8TK1 - chains A and C of the 8 polymer chains in the assembly; structure by electron microscopy, 2.98 A resolution.

Chain A (and C):
Name: Endonuclease GajA
Organism: Bacillus cereus
Notes: EC 3.1.-.-; chain C of this document is another copy of the same molecule, construct and numbering; everything in this record applies to it too
UniProt: J8H9C1 (GAJA_BACC6); residue numbers follow UniProt; this construct covers 1-578
Sequence (578 residues; numbered 1 to 578; the number before each row is that of its first residue):
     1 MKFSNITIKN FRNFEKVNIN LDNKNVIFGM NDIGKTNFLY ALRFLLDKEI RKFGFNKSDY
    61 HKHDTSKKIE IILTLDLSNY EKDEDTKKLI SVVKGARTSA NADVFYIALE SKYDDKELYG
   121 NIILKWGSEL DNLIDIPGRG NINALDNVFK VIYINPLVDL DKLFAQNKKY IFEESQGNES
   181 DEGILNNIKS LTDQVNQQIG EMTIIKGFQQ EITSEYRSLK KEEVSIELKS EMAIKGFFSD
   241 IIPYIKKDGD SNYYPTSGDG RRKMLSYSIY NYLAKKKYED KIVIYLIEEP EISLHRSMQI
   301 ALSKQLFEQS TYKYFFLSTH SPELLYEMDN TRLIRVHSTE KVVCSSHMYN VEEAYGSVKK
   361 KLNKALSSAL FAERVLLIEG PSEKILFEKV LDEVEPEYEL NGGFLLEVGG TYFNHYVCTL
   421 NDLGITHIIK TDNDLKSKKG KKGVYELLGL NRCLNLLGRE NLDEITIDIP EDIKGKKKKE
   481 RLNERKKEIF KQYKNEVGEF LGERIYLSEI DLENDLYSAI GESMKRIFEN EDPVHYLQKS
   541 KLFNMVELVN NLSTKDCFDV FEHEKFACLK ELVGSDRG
Not modelled in the structure: 159-257, 576-578
Curated features (UniProtKB/Swiss-Prot):
  - binding site (ATP): Asp32 to Thr36
  - binding site (a divalent metal cation): Glu379, Glu383, Asp463, Glu464, Glu513
  - site (Interaction with GajB): Lys94, Arg97
From the paper describing this entry:
  - catalytic residues: Glu379, Glu383, Glu513 (proposed by the authors, not directly observed)
  - mutagenesis - E379A: abolished catalytic activity (citing earlier work)
  - mutagenesis - E379A: decreased growth

How chain A and chain C interact:
Pairs across the interface (29; chain A residue first):
  Arg51(A) - Asn141(C)  hydrogen bond (backbone-side chain)
  Lys52(A) - Lys52(C)
  Lys52(A) - Phe53(C)
  Phe53(A) - Lys52(C)
  Phe53(A) - Asn141(C)
  Lys116(A) - Asp280(C)  salt bridge
  Tyr119(A) - Asn141(C)  hydrogen bond
  Tyr119(A) - Ile142(C)  hydrophobic
  Asn121(A) - Arg139(C)  hydrogen bond (side chain-backbone)
  Asn121(A) - Gly140(C)
  Asn121(A) - Asn141(C)  hydrogen bond (side chain-backbone)
  Asn121(A) - Ile142(C)
  Ile122(A) - Gly140(C)
  Ile122(A) - Asn141(C)
  Ile123(A) - Arg139(C)
  Asp135(A) - Arg139(C)  salt bridge
  Arg139(A) - Asn121(C)  hydrogen bond (backbone-side chain)
  Arg139(A) - Ile123(C)
  Arg139(A) - Asp135(C)  salt bridge
  Gly140(A) - Asn121(C)
  Gly140(A) - Ile122(C)
  Asn141(A) - Arg51(C)  hydrogen bond (side chain-backbone)
  Asn141(A) - Phe53(C)
  Asn141(A) - Tyr119(C)  hydrogen bond
  Asn141(A) - Asn121(C)  hydrogen bond (backbone-side chain)
  Asn141(A) - Ile122(C)
  Ile142(A) - Tyr119(C)  hydrophobic
  Ile142(A) - Asn121(C)
  Asp280(A) - Lys116(C)  salt bridge
Other interface residues (no listed pair), chain A (17 interface residues in all): Glu117, Lys125, Lys281
Other interface residues (no listed pair), chain C (17 interface residues in all): Glu117, Lys125, Lys281

Summary:
The chain A/chain C interface involves 17 residues from each chain; the contacts include 8 hydrogen bonds and
4 salt bridges. Among the polar pairs are Lys116(A)-Asp280(C), Asp135(A)-Arg139(C) and Arg51(A)-Asn141(C). The
paper reports catalytic residues Glu379(A), Glu383(A) and Glu513(A); E379A of chain A abolishes catalytic
activity.
Both chains are Endonuclease GajA (Bacillus cereus). Entry 8TK1 (Structure of Gabija AB complex 1) was
determined by electron microscopy together with 8TJY and 8TK0 from the same study.
